4G4S - chains C and D of the 16 polymer chains in the assembly; structure by X-ray diffraction, 2.49 A resolution.

Chain C:
Molecule: Proteasome component Y13
From: Saccharomyces cerevisiae
Notes: EC 3.4.25.1
UniProtKB: P23638 (PSA4_YEAST); residue numbers follow UniProt; this construct covers 1-258
Amino-acid sequence (258 residues; row label = number of the first residue in the row):
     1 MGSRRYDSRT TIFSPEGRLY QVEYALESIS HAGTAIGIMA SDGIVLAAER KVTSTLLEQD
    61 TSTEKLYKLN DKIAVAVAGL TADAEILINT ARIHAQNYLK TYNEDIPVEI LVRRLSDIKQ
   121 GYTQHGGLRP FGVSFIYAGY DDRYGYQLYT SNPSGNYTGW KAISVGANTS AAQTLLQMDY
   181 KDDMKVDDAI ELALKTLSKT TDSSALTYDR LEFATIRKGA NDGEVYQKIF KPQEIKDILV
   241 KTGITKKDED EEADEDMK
Disordered / not traced: 1-5, 203-205, 246-258
Swiss-Prot annotation at these positions:
  - cross-link (Glycyl lysine isopeptide (Lys-Gly)): Lys-100 (interchain with G-Cter in ubiquitin), Lys-199 (interchain with G-Cter in ubiquitin), Lys-231 (interchain with G-Cter in ubiquitin)
What the authors report for this chain:
  - conformationally variable residues (order/disorder transition): Met-1 to Arg-5

Chain D:
Molecule: Proteasome component PRE6
From: Saccharomyces cerevisiae
Notes: EC 3.4.25.1
UniProtKB: P40303 (PSA7_YEAST); residue numbers follow UniProt; this construct covers 1-254
Amino-acid sequence (254 residues; each row starts with the number of its first residue):
     1 MSGYDRALSI FSPDGHIFQV EYALEAVKRG TCAVGVKGKN CVVLGCERRS TLKLQDTRIT
    61 PSKVSKIDSH VVLSFSGLNA DSRILIEKAR VEAQSHRLTL EDPVTVEYLT RYVAGVQQRY
   121 TQSGGVRPFG VSTLIAGFDP RDDEPKLYQT EPSGIYSSWS AQTIGRNSKT VREFLEKNYD
   181 RKEPPATVEE CVKLTVRSLL EVVQTGAKNI EITVVKPDSD IVALSSEEIN QYVTQIEQEK
   241 QEQQEQDKKK KSNH
Disordered / not traced: 1-8, 49-52, 204-208, 238-254
Swiss-Prot annotation at these positions:
  - modified residue: Thr-60 (Phosphothreonine)
What the authors report for this chain:
  - conformationally variable residues (order/disorder transition): Met-1 to Leu-8

Interface between chain C and chain D:
Residue-residue contacts - 65 pairs, chain C then chain D:
  Thr-11(C) / Arg-127(D)
  Ile-12(C) / Gln-19(D)
  Phe-13(C) / Gln-19(D)  hydrogen bond (backbone-side chain)
  Phe-13(C) / Tyr-22(D)  hydrophobic
  Phe-13(C) / Ala-23(D)  hydrophobic
  Phe-13(C) / Ala-26(D)  hydrophobic
  Phe-13(C) / Leu-78(D)  hydrophobic
  Phe-13(C) / Arg-127(D)
  Phe-13(C) / Pro-128(D)
  Phe-13(C) / Gly-130(D)
  Ser-14(C) / Tyr-22(D)
  Pro-15(C) / Tyr-22(D)  hydrophobic
  Pro-15(C) / Glu-25(D)
  Glu-16(C) / Glu-25(D)
  Gly-17(C) / Tyr-22(D)
  Gly-17(C) / Glu-25(D)
  Gly-17(C) / Ala-26(D)
  Leu-19(C) / Leu-78(D)  hydrophobic
  Leu-19(C) / Arg-127(D)
  Met-39(C) / Asp-56(D)
  Met-39(C) / Arg-58(D)
  Glu-109(C) / Ile-59(D)
  Ser-116(C) / Arg-83(D)  hydrogen bond (backbone-side chain)
  Asp-117(C) / Arg-83(D)  salt bridge
  Gln-120(C) / Ala-80(D)
  Gln-120(C) / Asp-81(D)  hydrogen bond
  Gln-120(C) / Ile-84(D)
  Thr-123(C) / Arg-127(D)  hydrogen bond (backbone-side chain)
  Gln-124(C) / Tyr-120(D)
  Gln-124(C) / Gly-125(D)
  Gln-124(C) / Val-126(D)
  Gln-124(C) / Arg-127(D)  hydrogen bond (backbone-backbone)
  Gln-124(C) / Pro-128(D)
  Gln-124(C) / Phe-129(D)
  His-125(C) / Gly-125(D)
  Gly-126(C) / Gly-125(D)  hydrogen bond (backbone-backbone)
  Tyr-144(C) / Arg-58(D)  hydrogen bond (backbone-side chain)
  Tyr-144(C) / Ile-59(D)  hydrophobic
  Tyr-146(C) / Arg-58(D)  hydrogen bond (backbone-side chain)
  Gln-147(C) / Ile-59(D)
  Leu-148(C) / Ile-59(D)
  Tyr-149(C) / Ile-59(D)
  Ser-154(C) / Ala-80(D)
  Gly-155(C) / Ala-80(D)
  Gly-155(C) / Arg-83(D)  hydrogen bond (backbone-side chain)
  Asn-156(C) / Asn-79(D)
  Asn-156(C) / Ala-80(D)
  Tyr-157(C) / Pro-61(D)
  Tyr-157(C) / Arg-83(D)
  Thr-158(C) / Thr-60(D)
  Gly-159(C) / Gln-55(D)
  Gly-159(C) / Asp-56(D)  hydrogen bond (backbone-backbone)
  Gly-159(C) / Thr-60(D)  hydrogen bond (backbone-side chain)
  Trp-160(C) / Lys-53(D)
  Trp-160(C) / Leu-54(D)
  Trp-160(C) / Gln-55(D)
  Trp-160(C) / Asp-56(D)
  Lys-161(C) / Leu-54(D)  hydrogen bond (side chain-backbone)
  Lys-161(C) / Gln-55(D)  hydrogen bond (side chain-backbone)
  Lys-161(C) / Asp-56(D)
  Ala-162(C) / Leu-54(D)
  Gln-173(C) / Leu-54(D)
  Leu-176(C) / Leu-54(D)
  Gln-177(C) / Lys-53(D)
  Gln-177(C) / Leu-54(D)
Also at the interface, not in a pair above, chain C (36 interface residues in all): Arg-113, Tyr-180

Summary:
36 residues of chain C face 26 of chain D across their interface; the contacts include 13 hydrogen bonds and 1
salt bridge. Polar pairs include Asp-117(C)/Arg-83(D), Phe-13(C)/Gln-19(D) and Ser-116(C)/Arg-83(D). The paper
reports conformational variability at Met-1(C) and Met-1(D).
Chain C is Proteasome component Y13 and chain D is Proteasome component PRE6, both from Saccharomyces
cerevisiae; the structure, Structure of Proteasome-Pba1-Pba2 Complex, was determined by X-ray diffraction.
